Entry 8QUE (electron microscopy, 3.30 A resolution); this record covers chains A and D of the 10 polymer chains in the assembly.

== Chain A ==
Protein: PHIKZ055
From: Pseudomonas phage phiKZ
Notes: engineered mutation(s): N-Terminal-Histidine-Tag
UniProt: Q8SDA7 (Q8SDA7_BPDPK); numbering as in UniProt (aligned over 1-415)
Chain sequence (508 residues; row label = number of the first residue in the row; numbers below 1 keep their minus sign (Met-19 is residue -19)):
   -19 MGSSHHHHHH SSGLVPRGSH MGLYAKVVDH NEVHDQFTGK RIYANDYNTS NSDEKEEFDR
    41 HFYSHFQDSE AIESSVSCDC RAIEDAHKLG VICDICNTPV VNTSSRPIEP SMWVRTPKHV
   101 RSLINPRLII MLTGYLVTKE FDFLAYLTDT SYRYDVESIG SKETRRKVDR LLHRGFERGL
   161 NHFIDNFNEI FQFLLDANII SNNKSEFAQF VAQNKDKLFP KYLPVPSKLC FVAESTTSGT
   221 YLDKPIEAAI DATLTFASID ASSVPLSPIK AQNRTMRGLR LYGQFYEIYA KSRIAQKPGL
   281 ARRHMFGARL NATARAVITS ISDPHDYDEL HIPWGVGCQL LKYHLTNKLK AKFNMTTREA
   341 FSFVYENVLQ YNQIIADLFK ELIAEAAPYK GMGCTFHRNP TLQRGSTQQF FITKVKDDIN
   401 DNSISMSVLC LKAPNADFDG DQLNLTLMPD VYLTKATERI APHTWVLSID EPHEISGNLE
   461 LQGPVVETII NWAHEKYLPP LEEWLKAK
Not modelled in the structure: -19 to 0, 487-488
Differences from the reference sequence: initiating methionine (-19); expression tag (-18 to 0)
Bound ions: Zn2+: Cys58, Cys60, Cys73, Cys76
Reported in the primary citation:
  - catalytic residues: Asp417 to Asp421
  - binding site for the 8-nt RNA strand: Asp417 to Asp421

== Chain D ==
Protein: PHIKZ074
From: Pseudomonas phage phiKZ
UniProt: Q8SD88 (Q8SD88_BPDPK); numbering as in UniProt (aligned over 1-677)
Chain sequence (677 residues; row label = number of the first residue in the row):
     1 MNLNRYKARD LLNLSYDDLW SLPSEWHLIE FDDGKTVVSV DRITKLSVLC WYPLKHYKDC
    61 PIPSDHHIDF NRILTDNPKD YLNVEGGRVT SKAMVKHLNK AIWNIYDWSG ETVDPEVLSK
   121 LAIEGKNWLY NQTTVKLSEY LATLSMFDIA EVYNHPKVRE ANHNIEPTTY GIEKISYGKV
   181 KEVFNDPTQF IGNSIIEGLR SGTQKTEQLL QAFAWRGFPT DINSDIFKYP VTTGYIDGIW
   241 NLYENMIESR SGTKALLYNK ELLRVTEYFN RKSQLIAQYV QRLHPGDCKT TILAEYPVTK
   301 LTLKAFKGKY YQKEDGKLDW IRGNETHLIG TKQKFRSVFG CNHPDSQGIC MTCYGRLGIN
   361 IPKGTNIGQV AAVSMGDKIT SAVLSTKHTD ASSAVEQYKL GKIESNYLRT GEIPETLYLK
   421 KELTQKDYRL VIARSEAENL ADILMIDDLT AYPATSATEL TSLALVYDDE VNGECGDVLT
   481 VSLYNRRASL SIEMLKHIKM VRWELDQRDN IVISLRGFDF NLPFLTLPNK HVNMYEVMKR
   541 FQSFLHSGSD SAEAGKLSTE KVGYTSKTYL KNYKSPIEAL PVFATMANEK ISLNISHCEI
   601 LIYAMMIRSA QYRDYRLPKP GINGQFEKYN RLMQCRSLGG AMAFEKQHEP LNNPGSFLNK
   661 MRNDHPYDLL VKGGKLR
Not modelled in the structure: 1, 470-473, 547-564
Bound ions: Zn2+: Cys288, Cys341, Cys350, Cys353

== Chain A / chain D interface ==
Pairs across the interface - 164 pairs, chain A then chain D:
  Met1(A) - Met661(D)
  Met1(A) - Arg662(D)
  Met1(A) - Asp664(D)
  Gly2(A) - Arg662(D)
  Gly2(A) - Asn663(D)
  Leu3(A) - Ser637(D)
  Leu3(A) - Leu638(D)
  Leu3(A) - Gly639(D)
  Leu3(A) - Asp668(D)
  Leu3(A) - Val671(D)
  Tyr4(A) - Leu638(D)
  Tyr4(A) - Ser656(D)
  Tyr4(A) - Asn659(D)
  Tyr4(A) - Arg662(D)
  Ala5(A) - Leu638(D)
  Ala5(A) - Ser656(D)
  Ala5(A) - Phe657(D)
  Val7(A) - Phe657(D)
  Arg107(A) - Asn652(D)
  Ile110(A) - Asn652(D)
  Met111(A) - Asn652(D)
  Met111(A) - Pro654(D)
  Asn183(A) - Arg613(D)
  Glu186(A) - Arg613(D)
  Glu186(A) - Pro654(D)
  Glu186(A) - Gly655(D)
  Glu186(A) - Leu658(D)
  Glu186(A) - Lys660(D)
  Phe187(A) - Pro654(D)
  Gln189(A) - Leu658(D)
  Phe190(A) - Phe657(D)
  Gln193(A) - Leu658(D)
  Lys271(A) - His648(D)
  Ala275(A) - Gln647(D)
  Arg282(A) - Arg271(D)
  Arg282(A) - Ala643(D)
  Arg282(A) - Gln647(D)
  Met285(A) - Leu670(D)
  Met285(A) - Val671(D)
  Phe286(A) - Ala643(D)
  Phe286(A) - Tyr667(D)
  Phe286(A) - Leu670(D)
  Ser302(A) - Tyr130(D)
  Pro304(A) - Asn131(D)
  Pro304(A) - Val135(D)
  His305(A) - Asn127(D)
  His305(A) - Tyr130(D)
  His305(A) - Asn131(D)
  Asp306(A) - Asn127(D)
  Tyr307(A) - Lys120(D)
  Tyr307(A) - Ile123(D)
  Tyr307(A) - Asn127(D)
  Leu382(A) - Glu267(D)
  Leu382(A) - Val373(D)
  Gln383(A) - Val373(D)
  Gln383(A) - Asp377(D)
  Arg384(A) - Pro362(D)
  Arg384(A) - Thr365(D)
  Val408(A) - Tyr130(D)
  Leu409(A) - Lys126(D)
  Leu409(A) - Asn127(D)
  Arg439(A) - Gly364(D)
  Pro442(A) - Ile123(D)
  His443(A) - Glu116(D)
  His443(A) - Ser119(D)
  His443(A) - Lys120(D)
  His443(A) - Ile123(D)
  Thr444(A) - Pro362(D)
  Val446(A) - Ser119(D)
  Val446(A) - Ala122(D)
  Val446(A) - Ile123(D)
  Leu447(A) - Ile102(D)
  Leu447(A) - Trp103(D)
  Leu447(A) - Pro115(D)
  Leu447(A) - Asn360(D)
  Ser448(A) - Leu357(D)
  Ser448(A) - Asn360(D)
  Ile449(A) - Leu357(D)
  Ile449(A) - Val370(D)
  Ile449(A) - Ser374(D)
  Ile449(A) - His597(D)
  Asp450(A) - Leu357(D)
  Asp450(A) - Ser374(D)
  Asp450(A) - Lys378(D)
  Asp450(A) - His597(D)
  Glu451(A) - Lys307(D)
  Glu451(A) - Leu357(D)
  Glu451(A) - Asn360(D)
  Pro452(A) - Lys307(D)
  Pro452(A) - Gly308(D)
  Pro452(A) - Asn360(D)
  His453(A) - Asn99(D)
  His453(A) - Trp103(D)
  His453(A) - Trp320(D)
  His453(A) - Arg356(D)
  His453(A) - Asn360(D)
  Glu454(A) - Asn99(D)
  Glu454(A) - Trp103(D)
  Ile455(A) - Val95(D)
  Ile455(A) - Leu98(D)
  Ile455(A) - Asn99(D)
  Ile455(A) - Ile102(D)
  Ile455(A) - Ala122(D)
  Leu459(A) - Ile123(D)
  Leu459(A) - Lys126(D)
  Glu460(A) - Ser91(D)
  Glu460(A) - Lys92(D)
  Glu460(A) - Val95(D)
  Leu461(A) - Ser91(D)
  Leu461(A) - Met94(D)
  Leu461(A) - Lys126(D)
  Leu461(A) - Leu129(D)
  Val465(A) - Tyr130(D)
  Val466(A) - Ser91(D)
  Val466(A) - Thr203(D)
  Glu467(A) - Ala142(D)
  Glu467(A) - Thr203(D)
  Glu467(A) - Gln204(D)
  Thr468(A) - Leu137(D)
  Thr468(A) - Tyr140(D)
  Thr468(A) - Leu141(D)
  Ile469(A) - Leu46(D)
  Ile469(A) - Val89(D)
  Ile469(A) - Met94(D)
  Ile469(A) - Thr133(D)
  Ile470(A) - Val89(D)
  Ile470(A) - Glu197(D)
  Ile470(A) - Ser201(D)
  Ile470(A) - Thr203(D)
  Asn471(A) - Tyr140(D)
  Asn471(A) - Leu141(D)
  Trp472(A) - Trp20(D)
  Trp472(A) - Arg42(D)
  Trp472(A) - Lys45(D)
  Trp472(A) - Leu46(D)
  Trp472(A) - Leu137(D)
  Trp472(A) - Tyr140(D)
  Ala473(A) - Ile43(D)
  Ala473(A) - Leu46(D)
  His474(A) - Gly87(D)
  His474(A) - Arg88(D)
  His474(A) - Val89(D)
  His474(A) - Glu197(D)
  Glu475(A) - Arg42(D)
  Glu475(A) - Tyr140(D)
  Lys476(A) - Ile191(D)
  Tyr477(A) - Val40(D)
  Tyr477(A) - Asp41(D)
  Tyr477(A) - Arg42(D)
  Leu478(A) - Ser24(D)
  Leu478(A) - Glu25(D)
  Leu478(A) - Val40(D)
  Pro479(A) - Trp26(D)
  Leu481(A) - Leu3(D)
  Leu481(A) - Trp26(D)
  Leu481(A) - Val38(D)
  Leu481(A) - Tyr81(D)
  Leu481(A) - Leu82(D)
  Trp484(A) - Leu3(D)
  Trp484(A) - Ser24(D)
  Trp484(A) - Glu25(D)
  Trp484(A) - Trp26(D)
  Leu485(A) - Asn2(D)
  Leu485(A) - Leu3(D)
Interface residues without a listed pair, chain A (72 interface residues in all): Lys6, Ala270, Ile274, Ala281, Asp303, Ser456, Glu482
Interface residues without a listed pair, chain D (99 interface residues in all): Thr134, Gly198, Gln274, Ile359, Asn594, Met642, Lys646, Leu651, Asn653, Lys672, Arg677

== In short ==
72 residues of chain A face 99 of chain D across their interface. Cys58(A), Cys60(A), Cys73(A) and Cys76(A)
form the Zn2+ site. The paper reports the catalytic residue Asp417(A); a binding site for the 8-nt RNA strand
at Asp417(A).
Chain A is PHIKZ055 and chain D is PHIKZ074, both from Pseudomonas phage phiKZ; the structure, Structure of
the Bacteriophage PhiKZ non-virion RNA Polymerase bound to DNA and RNA, was determined by electron microscopy
together with 9RJS from the same study.
